8TL2 - chains B and H of the 10 polymer chains in the assembly; structure by electron microscopy, 3.20 A resolution.

Chain B:
Molecule: BG505 DS-SOSIP Transmembrane protein gp41
From: Human immunodeficiency virus 1
Reference sequence: Q2N0S5 (Q2N0S5_9HIV1); residues 512-664 here correspond to UniProt positions 509-661 (UniProt number = residue number - 3)
Sequence (153 residues; row label = number of the first residue in the row):
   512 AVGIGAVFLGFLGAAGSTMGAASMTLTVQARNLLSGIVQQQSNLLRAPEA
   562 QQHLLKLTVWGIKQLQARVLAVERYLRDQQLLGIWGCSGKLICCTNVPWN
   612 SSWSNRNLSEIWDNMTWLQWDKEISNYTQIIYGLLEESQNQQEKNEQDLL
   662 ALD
Unresolved in the structure: 547-568, 664
Disulfide bonds: Cys-598/Cys-604
Construct notes: engineered mutation Pro-559 (Ile556 in Q2N0S5), Cys-605 (Thr602 in Q2N0S5)

Chain H:
Molecule: DJ85-c.01 FAB LIGHT CHAIN
From: Homo sapiens
Notes: antibody fragment or engineered binder
Sequence (214 residues; row label = number of the first residue in the row):
     1 DIQMTQSPSSLSASVGDRVTISCRASQDISSDLNWYQQKPGKPPQLLIYF
    51 ASNLQSGVPSRFSGSGAGTEFTLTINSLQAEDFASYFCLQYQSYPWTFGQ
   101 GTMVDLKRTVAAPSVFIFPPSEDQVKSGTVSVVCLLNNFYPREASVKWKV
   151 DGALKTGNSQESVTEQDSKDNTYSLSSTLTLSSTEYQSHKVYACEVTHQG
   201 LSSPVTKSFNRGEC
Unresolved in the structure: 111-214
Disulfide bonds: Cys-23/Cys-88

Chain B / chain H interface:
Contacting residue pairs - 10 pairs, chain B then chain H:
  Ala-512(B) / Asp-32(H)  hydrogen bond (backbone-side chain)
  Ala-512(B) / Tyr-91(H)  hydrogen bond (backbone-backbone)
  Ala-512(B) / Gln-92(H)
  Val-513(B) / Tyr-91(H)  hydrogen bond (backbone-backbone)
  Val-513(B) / Gln-92(H)
  Val-513(B) / Ser-93(H)
  Val-513(B) / Tyr-94(H)  hydrophobic
  Val-513(B) / Trp-96(H)  hydrogen bond (backbone-side chain)
  Gly-514(B) / Tyr-94(H)
  Gly-514(B) / Trp-96(H)
Also at the interface, not in a pair above, chain B (4 interface residues in all): Ile-515

Summary:
The interface between chain B and chain H involves 4 residues on one side and 6 on the other; the contacts
include 4 hydrogen bonds. Among the polar pairs are Ala-512(B)/Asp-32(H), Val-513(B)/Trp-96(H) and
Ala-512(B)/Tyr-91(H).
Chain B is BG505 DS-SOSIP Transmembrane protein gp41 (Human immunodeficiency virus 1) and chain H is DJ85-c.01
FAB LIGHT CHAIN (Homo sapiens); the structure, CRYO-EM STRUCTURE OF HIV-1 BG505DS-SOSIP.664 ENV TRIMER BOUND
TO DJ85-c.01 FAB, was determined by electron microscopy (same publication as 8TDX, 8TE7, 8TJR, 8TJS, 8TKC,
8TL4 and 5 further entries).
